PDB entry 6BG6 | X-ray diffraction, 1.52 A resolution | chains B and C of the 3 polymer chains in the assembly

== Chain B (and C) ==
Name: Macrophage migration inhibitory factor
Organism: Homo sapiens
Notes: EC 5.3.2.1, 5.3.3.12; chain C of this document is another copy of the same molecule, construct and numbering; everything in this record applies to it too
UniProtKB: P14174 (MIF_HUMAN); residues 1-114 here correspond to UniProt positions 2-115 (UniProt number = residue number + 1)
Chain sequence (114 residues; row label = number of the first residue in the row):
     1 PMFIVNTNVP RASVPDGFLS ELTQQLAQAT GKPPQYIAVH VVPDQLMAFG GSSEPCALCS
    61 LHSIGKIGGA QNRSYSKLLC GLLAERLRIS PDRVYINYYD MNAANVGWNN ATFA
Differences from the reference sequence: engineered mutation A111 (Ser112 in P14174)
Curated features (UniProtKB/Swiss-Prot):
  - active site: P1 (Proton acceptor)
  - binding site (substrate): K32, I64, N97
  - modified residue: K77 (N6-acetyllysine)
What the authors report for this chain:
  - mutagenesis - S111A: decreased signaling
  - allosteric site: Y99
  - catalytic residues: P1 (citing earlier work)
  - mutagenesis - Q24A/Q25A: unchanged signaling in response to CD74

== How chain B and chain C interact ==
Contacting residue pairs (58; chain B residue first):
  N6(B) - H40(C)
  Q45(B) - H40(C)  hydrogen bond
  Q45(B) - V42(C)
  L46(B) - R11(C)
  L46(B) - L19(C)  hydrophobic
  L46(B) - H40(C)
  L46(B) - V41(C)  hydrogen bond (backbone-backbone)
  M47(B) - L19(C)
  M47(B) - V39(C)
  M47(B) - H40(C)
  A48(B) - A38(C)
  A48(B) - V39(C)  hydrogen bond (backbone-backbone)
  F49(B) - Q35(C)
  F49(B) - I37(C)
  F49(B) - W108(C)
  G50(B) - P34(C)
  G50(B) - Q35(C)
  G50(B) - I37(C)  hydrogen bond (backbone-backbone)
  G51(B) - T23(C)
  L58(B) - M2(C)  hydrophobic
  L58(B) - I4(C)  hydrophobic
  L58(B) - A38(C)  hydrophobic
  L58(B) - H40(C)
  I67(B) - N105(C)
  N72(B) - A104(C)  hydrogen bond (side chain-backbone)
  N72(B) - N105(C)  hydrogen bond
  N72(B) - T112(C)
  R73(B) - N110(C)
  R73(B) - T112(C)
  S76(B) - G107(C)
  S76(B) - N110(C)
  S76(B) - A111(C)  hydrogen bond (side chain-backbone)
  K77(B) - N110(C)
  C80(B) - N110(C)
  P91(B) - N109(C)  hydrogen bond (backbone-backbone)
  P91(B) - N110(C)
  D92(B) - W108(C)  hydrogen bond (backbone-side chain)
  D92(B) - N109(C)
  V94(B) - G107(C)
  V94(B) - W108(C)
  Y95(B) - P1(C)
  Y95(B) - M2(C)  hydrophobic
  Y95(B) - Y36(C)  hydrogen bond (side chain-backbone)
  Y95(B) - G107(C)
  Y95(B) - W108(C)
  Y95(B) - F113(C)  hydrophobic
  I96(B) - N105(C)
  I96(B) - V106(C)
  I96(B) - G107(C)  hydrogen bond (backbone-backbone)
  N97(B) - M2(C)
  N97(B) - H62(C)
  N97(B) - M101(C)
  N97(B) - N105(C)
  N97(B) - V106(C)
  Y98(B) - M101(C)
  Y98(B) - N105(C)  hydrogen bond (backbone-backbone)
  Y98(B) - G107(C)
  Y99(B) - H62(C)  hydrogen bond
Other interface residues (no listed pair), chain B (26 interface residues in all): G69, G81, R93
Other interface residues (no listed pair), chain C (28 interface residues in all): P43

== Summary ==
26 residues of chain B and 28 residues of chain C are in contact, with 13 hydrogen bonds. Polar pairs include
Q45(B)-H40(C), N72(B)-A104(C) and N72(B)-N105(C). From UniProt: active-site residue P1(B) and 3
substrate-binding residues on chain B. From the paper: the catalytic residue P1(B); S111A of chain B reduces
signaling.
Both chains are Macrophage migration inhibitory factor (Homo sapiens). Entry 6BG6 (Crystal structure of S111A
mutant of human macrophage migration inhibitory factor) was determined by X-ray diffraction, deposited
together with 6BG7, 5UZY and 5EIZ.
